PDB entry 6IR1 | X-ray diffraction, 1.92 A resolution | chains A and B

[Chain A]
Protein: MCherry fluorescent protein
Source organism: Anaplasma marginale
UniProtKB: X5DSL3 (X5DSL3_ANAMA); residues -4 to 231 here correspond to UniProt positions 1-236 (UniProt number = residue number + 5)
Amino-acid sequence (235 residues; numbered -5 to 231; 2 numbers in that range are skipped by the numbering (no residue carries them; nothing is unmodelled there); the number before each row is that of its first residue; numbers below 1 keep their minus sign (Gly-5 is residue -5)):
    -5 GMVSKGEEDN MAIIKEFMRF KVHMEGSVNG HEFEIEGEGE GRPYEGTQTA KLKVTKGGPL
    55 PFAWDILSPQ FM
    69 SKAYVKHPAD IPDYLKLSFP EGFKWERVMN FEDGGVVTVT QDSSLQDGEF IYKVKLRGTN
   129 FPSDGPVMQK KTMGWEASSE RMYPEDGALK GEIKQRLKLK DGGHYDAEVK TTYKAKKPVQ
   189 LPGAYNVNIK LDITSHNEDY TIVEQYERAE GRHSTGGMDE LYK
Disordered / not traced: -5 to 5, 225-231
Sequence notes: expression tag (-5); chromophore (66, 66, 66)
Modified positions: Met66 (chromophore; CH6)
Glycans and other covalent adducts: covalent link Met66-Ser69

[Chain B]
Protein: mCherry's nanobody LaM4
Source organism: Camelus bactrianus
Notes: antibody fragment or engineered binder
Amino-acid sequence (130 residues; numbered 1 to 130; the number before each row is that of its first residue):
     1 AQVQLVESGG SLVQPGGSLR LSCAASGRFA ESSSMGWFRQ APGKEREFVA AISWSGGATN
    61 YADSAKGRFT LSRDNTKNTV YLQMNSLKPD DTAVYYCAAN LGNYISSNQR LYGYWGQGTQ
   121 VTVSSPFTLE
Disordered / not traced: 125-130

[How chain A and chain B interact]
Residue-residue contacts - 33 pairs, chain A then chain B:
  Ala6(A) with Ile105(B), hydrophobic
  Ile7(A) with Ser53(B); Ala58(B), hydrophobic; Asn103(B)
  Ile8(A) with Tyr104(B)
  Glu10(A) with Tyr104(B); Asn108(B), hydrogen bond; Leu111(B)
  Tyr38(A) with Gly102(B), hydrogen bond (side chain-backbone); Asn103(B); Tyr104(B); Leu111(B), hydrophobic
  Ala77(A) with Leu101(B); Tyr114(B)
  Asp78(A) with Phe29(B); Tyr114(B)
  Pro80(A) with Phe29(B), hydrophobic; Leu101(B)
  Asp81(A) with Leu101(B), hydrogen bond (backbone-backbone)
  Lys84(A) with Gly102(B); Asn103(B), hydrogen bond (backbone-side chain)
  Leu85(A) with Ser32(B); Trp54(B), hydrogen bond (backbone-side chain); Leu101(B); Asn103(B)
  Phe87(A) with Asn103(B), hydrogen bond (backbone-side chain)
  Lys185(A) with Trp54(B)
  Pro186(A) with Trp54(B)
  Gln188(A) with Arg28(B), hydrogen bond (side chain-backbone); Phe29(B); Glu31(B), hydrogen bond; Ser32(B), hydrogen bond
  Leu189(A) with Arg28(B)
Other interface residues (no listed pair), chain A (19 interface residues in all): Ile79, Val187, Gly191
Other interface residues (no listed pair), chain B (19 interface residues in all): Thr59, Asn60, Ser106, Gly113
Interface features reported in the paper:
  - residue pairs: Glu10(A)-Asn108(B) (hydrogen bond), Tyr38(A)-Gly102(B) (hydrogen bond), Asp81(A)-Leu101(B) (hydrogen bond), Lys84(A)-Asn103(B) (hydrogen bond), Gln188(A)-Arg28(B) (hydrogen bond)

[In short]
The chain A/chain B interface involves 19 residues from each chain; the contacts include 9 hydrogen bonds.
Polar contacts include Glu10(A)-Asn108(B), Tyr38(A)-Gly102(B) and Lys84(A)-Asn103(B). The authors report
hydrogen bonds between Glu10(A) and Asn108(B), Tyr38(A) and Gly102(B) and Asp81(A) and Leu101(B) among others.
Chain A is MCherry fluorescent protein (Anaplasma marginale) and chain B is mCherry's nanobody LaM4 (Camelus
bactrianus); the structure, Crystal structure of red fluorescent protein mCherry complexed with the nanobody
LaM4 at 1.9 Angstron resolution, was determined by X-ray diffraction.
